8SFP - chains A and C of the 4 polymer chains in the assembly; structure by electron microscopy, 3.80 A resolution.

[Chain A]
Protein: CRISPR-associated endonuclease Cas12a
From: Acidaminococcus sp. BV3L6
Notes: EC 3.1.21.1, 4.6.1.22
Reference sequence: U2UMQ6 (CS12A_ACISB); numbering as in UniProt (aligned over 1-1307)
Sequence (1311 residues; each row starts with the number of its first residue; numbers below 1 keep their minus sign (Gly-3 is residue -3)):
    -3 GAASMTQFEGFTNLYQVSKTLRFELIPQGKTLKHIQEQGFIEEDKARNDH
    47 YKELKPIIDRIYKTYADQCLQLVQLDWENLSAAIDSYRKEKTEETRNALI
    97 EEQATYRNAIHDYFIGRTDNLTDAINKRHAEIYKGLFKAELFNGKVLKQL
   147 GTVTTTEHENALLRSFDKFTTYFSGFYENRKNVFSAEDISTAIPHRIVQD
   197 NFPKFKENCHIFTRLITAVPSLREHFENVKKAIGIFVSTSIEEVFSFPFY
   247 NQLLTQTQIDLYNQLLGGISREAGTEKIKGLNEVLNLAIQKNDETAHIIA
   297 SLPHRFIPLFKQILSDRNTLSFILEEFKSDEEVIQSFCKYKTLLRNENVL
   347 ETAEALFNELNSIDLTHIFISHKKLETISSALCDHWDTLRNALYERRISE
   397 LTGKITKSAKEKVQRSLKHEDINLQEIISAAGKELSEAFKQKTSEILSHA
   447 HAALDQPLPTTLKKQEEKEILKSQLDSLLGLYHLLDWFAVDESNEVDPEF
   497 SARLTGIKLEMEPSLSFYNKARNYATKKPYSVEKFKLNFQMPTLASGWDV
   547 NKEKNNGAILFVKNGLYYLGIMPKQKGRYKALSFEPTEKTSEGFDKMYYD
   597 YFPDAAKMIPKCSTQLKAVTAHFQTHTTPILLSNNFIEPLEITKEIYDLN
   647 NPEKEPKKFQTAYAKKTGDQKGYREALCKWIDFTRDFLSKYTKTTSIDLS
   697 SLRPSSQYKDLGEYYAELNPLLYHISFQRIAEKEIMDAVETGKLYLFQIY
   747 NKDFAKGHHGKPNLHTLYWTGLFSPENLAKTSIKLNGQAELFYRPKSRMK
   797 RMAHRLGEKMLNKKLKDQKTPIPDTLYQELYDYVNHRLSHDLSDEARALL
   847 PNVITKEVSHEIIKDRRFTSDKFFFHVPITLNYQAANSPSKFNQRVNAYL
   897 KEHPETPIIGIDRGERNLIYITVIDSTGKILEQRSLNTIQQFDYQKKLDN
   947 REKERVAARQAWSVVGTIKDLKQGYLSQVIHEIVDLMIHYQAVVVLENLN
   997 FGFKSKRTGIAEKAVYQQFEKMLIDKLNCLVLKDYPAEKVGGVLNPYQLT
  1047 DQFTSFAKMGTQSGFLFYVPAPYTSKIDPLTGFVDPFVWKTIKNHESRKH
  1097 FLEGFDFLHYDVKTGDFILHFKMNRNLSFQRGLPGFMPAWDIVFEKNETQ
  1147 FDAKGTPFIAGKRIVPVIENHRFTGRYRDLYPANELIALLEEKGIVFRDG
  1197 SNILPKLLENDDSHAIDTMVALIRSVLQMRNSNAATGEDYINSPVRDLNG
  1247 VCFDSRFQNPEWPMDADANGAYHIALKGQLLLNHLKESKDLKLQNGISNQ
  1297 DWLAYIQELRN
Disordered / not traced: -3 to 0, 398-402, 794-855
Sequence notes: expression tag (-3 to 0)
UniProt features mapped onto this chain:
  - DNA-binding region: Pro599 to Lys607 (PAM-binding on target DNA), Lys780 to Gly783 (Target DNA), Arg951 to Lys968 (Target DNA), Ser1051 to Ala1053 (Target DNA)
  - region: Met1 to Gly35 (WED-I (OBD-I)), Gln941 to Ala957 (Bridge helix)
  - active site: His800 (For pre-crRNA processing), Lys809 (For pre-crRNA processing), Lys860 (For pre-crRNA processing), Asp908 (For DNase activity of RuvC domain), Glu993 (For DNase activity of RuvC domain), Arg1226 (For DNase activity of nuclease domain), Asp1263 (For DNase activity of RuvC domain)
  - binding site (crRNA): Tyr47 to Lys51, Asn175, Arg176, Lys307 to Leu310, Lys752 to His761, Met806 to Asn808
  - site: Arg18 (Binds crRNA), Thr167 (Binds PAM on target DNA), Arg192 (Binds crRNA), Trp382 (Binds crRNA-target DNA heteroduplex), Lys548 (Binds PAM on target DNA), Lys607 (Binds sequence-specific recognition of both target and non-target strand bases in PAM), His872 (Binds crRNA), Gln1014 (Binds target DNA)
  - mutagenesis: Thr167 (T167A: Wild-type to slightly improved guided indel formation), Arg176 (R176A: Decreased guided indel formation), Arg192 (R192A: Decreased guided indel formation), Trp382 (W382A: Nearly complete loss of guided indel formation), Lys548 (K548A: Decreased guided indel formation), Met604 (M604A: Decreased guided indel formation), Lys607 (K607A: Nearly complete loss of guided indel formation, probable loss of PAM recognition), Lys780 (K780A: Nearly complete loss of guided indel formation), Gly783 (G783P: Complete loss of guided indel formation), Asp908 (D908A: No longer provides resistance to plasmids or phage in E.coli; D908P: Complete loss of guided indel formation; neither DNA strand is cleaved in vitro), Arg951 (R951A: Nearly complete loss of guided indel formation), Arg955 (R955A: Partial loss of guided indel formation), 6 further mutagenesis entries in UniProt
What the authors report for this chain:
  - mutagenesis - R1003A: unchanged catalytic activity (TS cleavage of the 20-bp target)
  - mutagenesis - R1003A (7-fold): decreased catalytic activity (TS cleavage of the 16-bp target)
  - binding site for the 56-nt DNA strand (chain C): Phe999, Arg1003
  - mutagenesis - F999A, R1003A: unchanged catalytic activity on 20-bp target
  - mutagenesis - F999A, R1003A (14-fold): decreased catalytic activity on 16-bp target

[Chain C]
Molecule: 56-nt DNA strand
Sequence (56 nucleotides; row label = number of the first residue in the row; numbers below 1 keep their minus sign (DA-11 is residue -11)):
   -11 AGCACAGTAGCTACTCCACATGGCATTCCACTTATCACTAAAAGATCGGA
    39 AGAGCG
Disordered / not traced: -11 to 2, 39-44

[Interface between chain A and chain C]
Contacting residue pairs (92):
  Ser14(A) - DC26(C)  base contact
  Asn178(A) - DC24(C)  sugar contact
  Ile185(A) - DT23(C)  phosphate contact
  Ser186(A) - DA22(C)  hydrogen bond to the phosphate
  Ser186(A) - DT23(C)  hydrogen bond to the phosphate
  Thr187(A) - DA22(C)  base contact
  Gly263(A) - DC12(C)  phosphate contact
  Ser266(A) - DA13(C)  sugar contact
  Asn278(A) - DG11(C)  phosphate contact
  Asn278(A) - DC12(C)  hydrogen bond to the phosphate
  Glu279(A) - DG11(C)  base contact
  Glu279(A) - DC12(C)  sugar contact
  Asn282(A) - DG10(C)  hydrogen bond to the base
  Asn282(A) - DG11(C)  sugar contact
  Arg301(A) - DG11(C)  phosphate contact
  Arg301(A) - DC12(C)  salt bridge to the phosphate
  Thr315(A) - DT14(C)  phosphate contact
  Ser317(A) - DA13(C)  phosphate contact
  Ser317(A) - DT14(C)  sugar contact
  Phe318(A) - DT14(C)  sugar contact
  Ile319(A) - DT14(C)  phosphate contact
  Ile319(A) - DT15(C)  phosphate contact
  Glu372(A) - DA8(C)  hydrogen bond to the base
  Trp382(A) - DA8(C)  base contact
  Arg518(A) - DT15(C)  hydrogen bond to the base
  Asn519(A) - DT15(C)  sugar contact
  Asn519(A) - DC16(C)  sugar contact
  Thr522(A) - DC16(C)  phosphate contact
  Thr522(A) - DC17(C)  sugar contact
  Lys523(A) - DC16(C)  phosphate contact
  Lys523(A) - DC17(C)  phosphate contact
  Lys524(A) - DC16(C)  phosphate contact
  Lys524(A) - DC17(C)  hydrogen bond to the phosphate
  Lys524(A) - DA18(C)  phosphate contact
  Ser542(A) - DT27(C)  sugar contact
  Gly543(A) - DA28(C)  phosphate contact
  Trp544(A) - DA28(C)  hydrogen bond to the phosphate
  Asp545(A) - DA28(C)  hydrogen bond to the phosphate
  Asn547(A) - DA29(C)  hydrogen bond to the phosphate
  Lys548(A) - DA28(C)  sugar contact
  Lys548(A) - DA29(C)  hydrogen bond to the base
  Asn552(A) - DA28(C)  phosphate contact
  Tyr597(A) - DT27(C)  phosphate contact
  Tyr597(A) - DA28(C)  sugar contact
  Pro599(A) - DT27(C)  sugar contact
  Pro599(A) - DA28(C)  sugar contact
  Met604(A) - DA28(C)  base contact
  Lys607(A) - DA28(C)  hydrogen bond to the base
  Lys607(A) - DA29(C)  hydrogen bond to the base
  Lys607(A) - DA30(C)  sugar contact
  Leu612(A) - DA30(C)  phosphate contact
  Leu612(A) - DA31(C)  phosphate contact
  Lys613(A) - DA31(C)  hydrogen bond to the phosphate
  Lys613(A) - DG32(C)  salt bridge to the phosphate
  Asn631(A) - DA30(C)  hydrogen bond to the phosphate
  Tyr687(A) - DA29(C)  sugar contact
  Tyr687(A) - DA30(C)  phosphate contact
  Lys689(A) - DA29(C)  phosphate contact
  Lys780(A) - DT27(C)  salt bridge to the phosphate
  Asn782(A) - DC26(C)  hydrogen bond to the phosphate
  Asn782(A) - DT27(C)  hydrogen bond to the phosphate
  Gly783(A) - DC26(C)  hydrogen bond to the phosphate
  Gly783(A) - DT27(C)  hydrogen bond to the phosphate
  Gln784(A) - DA25(C)  base contact
  Glu911(A) - DC5(C)  phosphate contact
  Glu911(A) - DA6(C)  phosphate contact
  Arg912(A) - DA6(C)  salt bridge to the phosphate
  Val961(A) - DC17(C)  phosphate contact
  Val961(A) - DA18(C)  sugar contact
  Gly962(A) - DA18(C)  sugar contact
  Thr963(A) - DC19(C)  hydrogen bond to the phosphate
  Ile964(A) - DC19(C)  hydrogen bond to the phosphate
  Lys965(A) - DC19(C)  phosphate contact
  Lys965(A) - DT20(C)  salt bridge to the phosphate
  Phe997(A) - DT21(C)  sugar contact
  Phe999(A) - DC4(C)  base contact
  Phe999(A) - DC5(C)  base contact
  Arg1003(A) - DC4(C)  sugar contact
  Arg1003(A) - DC5(C)  salt bridge to the phosphate
  Gln1013(A) - DT20(C)  sugar contact
  Gln1013(A) - DT21(C)  phosphate contact
  Gln1014(A) - DT20(C)  phosphate contact
  Ser1051(A) - DA22(C)  phosphate contact
  Ser1051(A) - DT23(C)  phosphate contact
  Phe1052(A) - DT21(C)  phosphate contact
  Phe1052(A) - DA22(C)  hydrogen bond to the phosphate
  Ala1053(A) - DA22(C)  hydrogen bond to the phosphate
  Pro1068(A) - DC4(C)  phosphate contact
  Tyr1069(A) - DC4(C)  phosphate contact
  Ser1071(A) - DC5(C)  phosphate contact
  Arg1127(A) - DT3(C)  salt bridge to the phosphate
  Arg1226(A) - DC5(C)  salt bridge to the phosphate
Other interface residues (no listed pair), chain A (75 interface residues in all): Glu174, Asn175, Asp184, Asn259, Gly264, Lys273, Gln286, Phe302, Lys603, Cys608, Ala614, Pro874, Ala1067

[Summary]
75 residues of chain A and 28 residues of chain C are in contact, with 23 hydrogen bonds and 8 salt bridges.
Polar contacts include Asn282(A)-DG10(C), Glu372(A)-DA8(C) and Arg518(A)-DT15(C). The paper reports a binding
site for the 56-nt DNA strand (chain C) at Phe999(A) and Arg1003(A); F999A and R1003A of chain A reduce
catalytic activity on 16-bp target.
Here chain A is CRISPR-associated endonuclease Cas12a (Acidaminococcus sp. BV3L6) and chain C is a 56-nt DNA
strand. Entry 8SFP (WT CRISPR-Cas12a with the target strand in the RuvC active site) was determined by
electron microscopy together with 8SFH, 8SFI, 8SFJ, 8SFL, 8SFN, 8SFO, 8SFQ and 8SFR from the same study.
